8XP1 - chains 0 and S of the 21 polymer chains in the assembly; structure by electron microscopy, 4.40 A resolution (low resolution: residue-level contacts below are approximate; hydrogen-bond / salt-bridge calls are withheld).

# Chain 0
Molecule: Flagellar motor switch protein FliN
Source organism: Salmonella enterica subsp. enterica serovar Typhimurium str. LT2
Reference sequence: P26419 (FLIN_SALTY); numbering as in UniProt (aligned over 1-137)
Amino-acid sequence (137 residues; numbered 1 to 137; the number before each row is that of its first residue):
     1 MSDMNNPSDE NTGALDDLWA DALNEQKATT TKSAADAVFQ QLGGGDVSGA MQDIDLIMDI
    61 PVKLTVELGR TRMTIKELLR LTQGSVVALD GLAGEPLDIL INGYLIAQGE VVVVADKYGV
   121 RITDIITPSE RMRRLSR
Unresolved in the structure: 1-50

# Chain S
Molecule: Flagellar motor switch protein FliM
Source organism: Salmonella enterica subsp. enterica serovar Typhimurium str. LT2
Reference sequence: P26418 (FLIM_SALTY); numbering as in UniProt (aligned over 1-334)
Amino-acid sequence (334 residues; row label = number of the first residue in the row):
     1 MGDSILSQAE IDALLNGDSD TKDEPTPGIA SDSDIRPYDP NTQRRVVRER LQALEIINER
    61 FARQFRMGLF NLLRRSPDIT VGAIRIQPYH EFARNLPVPT NLNLIHLKPL RGTGLVVFSP
   121 SLVFIAVDNL FGGDGRFPTK VEGREFTHTE QRVINRMLKL ALEGYSDAWK AINPLEVEYV
   181 RSEMQVKFTN ITTSPNDIVV NTPFHVEIGN LTGEFNICLP FSMIEPLREL LVNPPLENSR
   241 HEDQNWRDNL VRQVQHSELE LVANFADIPL RLSQILKLKP GDVLPIEKPD RIIAHVDGVP
   301 VLTSQYGTVN GQYALRVEHL INPILNSLNE EQPK
Unresolved in the structure: 1-4, 17-33, 323-334
UniProt features mapped onto this chain:
  - mutagenesis: Asn155 (N155E: Altered motor bias with clockwise rotation, partially suppresses a yhjH disruption), Leu160 (L160D: Altered motor bias with clockwise rotation, partially suppresses a yhjH disruption)

# Chain 0 / chain S interface
Contacting residue pairs (20):
  Leu56(0) - Leu320(S)
  Leu56(0) - Ile321(S)
  Leu56(0) - Asn322(S)
  Asp59(0) - Val299(S)
  Ile60(0) - Leu259(S)
  Ile60(0) - Val296(S)
  Ile60(0) - Val301(S)
  Pro61(0) - Asp297(S)
  Pro61(0) - Val299(S)
  Val62(0) - Leu259(S)
  Ile101(0) - Ser257(S)
  Asn102(0) - Glu258(S)
  Asn102(0) - Leu259(S)
  Tyr104(0) - His256(S)
  Ile122(0) - Trp246(S)
  Ile125(0) - Trp246(S)
  Ile125(0) - Asn249(S)
  Ile125(0) - Gln253(S)
  Ile126(0) - Gln253(S)
  Arg131(0) - Gln253(S)
Interface residues without a listed pair, chain 0 (13 interface residues in all): Ile106
Interface residues without a listed pair, chain S (15 interface residues in all): Leu250

# Summary
The interface between chain 0 and chain S involves 13 residues on one side and 15 on the other. UniProt lists
2 mutagenesis sites on chain S.
Here chain 0 is Flagellar motor switch protein FliN and chain S is Flagellar motor switch protein FliM, both
from Salmonella enterica subsp. enterica serovar Typhimurium str. LT2. Entry 8XP1 (Cryo-EM structure of the
protomers of the C ring in the CW state) was determined by electron microscopy, deposited together with 8WHT,
8WIW, 8WK3, 8WK4, 8WKI, 8WKK and 11 further entries.
